Entry 6GF3 (X-ray diffraction, 2.40 A resolution); this record covers chains B and F of the 6 polymer chains in the assembly.

# Chain B
Protein: Tubulin beta-2B chain
Organism: Bos taurus
UniProt: Q6B856 (TBB2B_BOVIN); the author numbering skips numbers that UniProt does not, so the offset changes along the chain: 1-42 = UniProt 1-42; 45-360 = UniProt 43-358; 369-455 = UniProt 359-445
Chain sequence (445 residues; numbered 1 to 455; 10 numbers in that range are skipped by the numbering (no residue carries them; nothing is unmodelled there); the number before each row is that of its first residue):
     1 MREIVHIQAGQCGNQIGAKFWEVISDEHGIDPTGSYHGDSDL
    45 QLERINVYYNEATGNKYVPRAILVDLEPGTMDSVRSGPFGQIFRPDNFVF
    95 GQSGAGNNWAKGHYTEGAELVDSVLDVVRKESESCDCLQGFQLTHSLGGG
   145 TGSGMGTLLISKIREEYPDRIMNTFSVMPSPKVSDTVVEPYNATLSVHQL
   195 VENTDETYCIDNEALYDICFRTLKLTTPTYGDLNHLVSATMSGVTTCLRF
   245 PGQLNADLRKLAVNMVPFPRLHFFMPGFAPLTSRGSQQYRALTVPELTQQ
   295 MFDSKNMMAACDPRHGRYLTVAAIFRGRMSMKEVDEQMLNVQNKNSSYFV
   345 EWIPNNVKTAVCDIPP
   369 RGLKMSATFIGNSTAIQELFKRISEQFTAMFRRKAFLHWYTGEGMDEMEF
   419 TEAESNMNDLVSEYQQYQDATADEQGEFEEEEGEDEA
Disordered / not traced: 1, 276-281, 439-455
Residues lining bound ligands:
  - Jerantinine B (EX5): Val238, Cys241, Gln247, Leu248, Asn249, Ala250, Lys254, Leu255, Asn258, Met259, Thr314, Val315, Ala316, Ala317, Ile318, Asn349, Asn350, Val351, Lys352, Ala354, Ile378
  - GDP (guanosine-5'-diphosphate): Gly10, Gln11, Cys12, Gln15, Ile16, Asn101, Ser140, Gly142, Gly143, Gly144, Thr145, Gly146, Val171, Pro173, Val177, Asp179, Glu183, Asn206, Leu209, Tyr224, Leu227, Asn228
Swiss-Prot annotation at these positions:
  - motif: Met1 to Ile4 (MREI motif)
  - binding site (GTP): Gln11, Glu71, Ser140, Gly144, Thr145, Gly146, Asn206, Asn228
  - binding site (Mg(2+)): Glu71
  - modified residue: Ser40 (Phosphoserine), Thr57 (Phosphothreonine), Lys60 (N6-acetyllysine), Ser174 (Phosphoserine), Thr287 (Phosphothreonine), Thr292 (Phosphothreonine), Arg320 (Omega-N-methylarginine), Glu448 (5-glutamyl polyglutamate)
  - cross-link (Glycyl lysine isopeptide (Lys-Gly)): Lys60 (interchain with G-Cter in ubiquitin), Lys326 (interchain with G-Cter in ubiquitin)
Reported in the primary citation:
  - conformationally variable residues: Leu248, Ala250, Leu255
  - binding site for Jerantinine B: Leu248

# Chain F
Protein: Tubulin tyrosine ligase
Organism: Gallus gallus
UniProt: E1BQ43 (E1BQ43_CHICK); numbering as in UniProt (aligned over 1-378)
Chain sequence (384 residues; each row starts with the number of its first residue):
     1 MYTFVVRDENSSVYAEVSRLLLATGQWKRLRKDNPRFNLMLGERNRLPFG
    51 RLGHEPGLVQLVNYYRGADKLCRKASLVKLIKTSPELSESCTWFPESYVI
   101 YPTNLKTPVAPAQNGIRHLINNTRTDEREVFLAAYNRRREGREGNVWIAK
   151 SSAGAKGEGILISSEASELLDFIDEQGQVHVIQKYLEKPLLLEPGHRKFD
   201 IRSWVLVDHLYNIYLYREGVLRTSSEPYNSANFQDKTCHLTNHCIQKEYS
   251 KNYGRYEEGNEMFFEEFNQYLMDALNTTLENSILLQIKHIIRSCLMCIEP
   301 AISTKHLHYQSFQLFGFDFMVDEELKVWLIEVNGAPACAQKLYAELCQGI
   351 VDVAISSVFPLADTGQKTSQPTSIFIKLHHHHHH
Disordered / not traced: 103-125, 132-143, 152-179, 231-251, 363-372, 379-384
Construct notes: expression tag (379-384)
Residues lining bound ligands: AMP-PCP (ACP; phosphomethylphosphonic acid adenylate ester): Lys74, Ile148, Gln183, Lys184, Tyr185, Leu186, Lys198, Asp200, Arg202, Arg222, Asp318, Met320, Ile330, Glu331, Asn333

# Interface between chain B and chain F
Residue-residue contacts (15):
  Arg311(B) - Arg31(F)
  Leu333(B) - Arg36(F)
  Leu333(B) - Pro56(F)
  Gln336(B) - Arg36(F)
  Asn337(B) - Lys28(F)  hydrogen bond (backbone-side chain)
  Asn337(B) - Arg36(F)  hydrogen bond
  Asn337(B) - Leu58(F)
  Lys338(B) - Lys28(F)  hydrogen bond (backbone-side chain)
  Ser340(B) - Lys28(F)  hydrogen bond
  Ser340(B) - Leu30(F)
  Ser340(B) - Arg31(F)  hydrogen bond (backbone-side chain)
  Ser341(B) - Arg31(F)
  Phe343(B) - Arg31(F)  hydrogen bond (backbone-side chain)
  Glu345(B) - Arg31(F)  salt bridge
  Glu345(B) - Asp33(F)
Interface residues without a listed pair, chain F (10 interface residues in all): Thr3, Asn34, Gly57

# Overview
Chain B and chain F form an interface of 9 and 10 residues respectively, with 6 hydrogen bonds and 1 salt
bridge. Among the polar pairs are Glu345(B)-Arg31(F), Asn337(B)-Lys28(F) and Asn337(B)-Arg36(F). Chain B binds
GDP and Jerantinine B. The paper reports a binding site for Jerantinine B at Leu248(B); conformational
variability at Leu248(B), Ala250(B) and Leu255(B).
Chain B is Tubulin beta-2B chain (Bos taurus) and chain F is Tubulin tyrosine ligase (Gallus gallus); the
structure, Tubulin-Jerantinine B acetate complex, was determined by X-ray diffraction.
